5GAS - chains B and E of the 26 polymer chains in the assembly; structure by electron microscopy, 9.50 A resolution (very low resolution: no residue pairs are listed; an interface is given only as per-side residue counts).

Chain B:
Protein: V-type ATP synthase alpha chain
Organism: Thermus thermophilus
Notes: EC 3.6.3.14
UniProtKB: Q56403 (VATA_THET8); residue numbers follow UniProt; this construct covers 1-577
Amino-acid sequence (577 residues; row label = number of the first residue in the row):
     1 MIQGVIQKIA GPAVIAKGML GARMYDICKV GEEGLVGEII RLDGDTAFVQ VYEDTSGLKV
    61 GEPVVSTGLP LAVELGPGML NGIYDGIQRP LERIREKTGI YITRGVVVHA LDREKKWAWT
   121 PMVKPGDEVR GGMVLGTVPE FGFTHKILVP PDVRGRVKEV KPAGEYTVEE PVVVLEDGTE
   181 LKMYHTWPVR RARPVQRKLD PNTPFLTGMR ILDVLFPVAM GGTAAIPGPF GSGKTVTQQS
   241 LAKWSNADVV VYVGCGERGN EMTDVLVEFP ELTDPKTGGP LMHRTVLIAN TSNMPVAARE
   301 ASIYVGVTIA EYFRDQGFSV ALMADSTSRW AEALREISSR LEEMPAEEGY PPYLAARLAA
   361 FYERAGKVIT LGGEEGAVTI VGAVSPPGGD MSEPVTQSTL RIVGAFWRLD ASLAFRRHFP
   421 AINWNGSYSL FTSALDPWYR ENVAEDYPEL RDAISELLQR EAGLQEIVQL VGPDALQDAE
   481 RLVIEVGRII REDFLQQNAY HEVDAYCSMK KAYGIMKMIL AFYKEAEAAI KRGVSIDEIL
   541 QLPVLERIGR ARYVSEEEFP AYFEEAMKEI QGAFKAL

Chain E:
Protein: V-type ATP synthase beta chain
Organism: Thermus thermophilus
UniProtKB: Q72J73 (VATB_THET2); numbering as in UniProt (aligned over 7-463)
Amino-acid sequence (457 residues; each row starts with the number of its first residue):
     7 EYTGITYISG PLLFVENAKD LAYGAIVDIK DGTGRVRGGQ VIEVSEEYAV IQVFEETTGL
    67 DLATTSVSLV EDVARLGVSK EMLGRRFNGI GKPIDGLPPI TPEKRLPITG LPLNPVARRK
   127 PEQFIQTGIS TIDVMNTLVR GQKLPIFSGS GLPANEIAAQ IARQATVRPD LSGEGEKEEP
   187 FAVVFAAMGI TQRELSYFIQ EFERTGALSR SVLFLNKADD PTIERILTPR MALTVAEYLA
   247 FEHDYHVLVI LTDMTNYCEA LREIGAAREE IPGRRGYPGY MYTDLATIYE RAGVVEGKKG
   307 SVTQIPILSM PDDDRTHPIP DLTGYITEGQ IQLSRELHRK GIYPPIDPLP SLSRLMNNGV
   367 GKGKTREDHK QVSDQLYSAY ANGVDIRKLV AIIGEDALTE NDRRYLQFAD AFERFFINQG
   427 QQNRSIEESL QIAWALLSML PQGELKRISK DHIGKYY

Chain B / chain E interface:
At this resolution (10 A) residue pairs are not listed: 17 residues of chain B and 20 of chain E lie at the interface.

Summary:
17 residues of chain B face 20 of chain E across their interface.
Here chain B is V-type ATP synthase alpha chain and chain E is V-type ATP synthase beta chain, both from
Thermus thermophilus. Entry 5GAS (Thermus thermophilus V/A-ATPase, conformation 2) was determined by electron
microscopy (same publication as 5GAR).
